9ATB - chains h and i of the 22 polymer chains in the assembly; structure by electron microscopy, 3.40 A resolution.

== Chain h (and i) ==
Protein: Flagellin
Source organism: Cupriavidus gilardii
Notes: chain i of this document is another copy of the same molecule, construct and numbering; everything in this record applies to it too
UniProtKB: A0A849B394 (A0A849B394_9BURK); the construct has insertions or renumbered stretches relative to UniProt, so the offset changes along the chain: 1-285 = UniProt 1-285; 287-397 = UniProt 286-396
Sequence (397 residues; numbered 1 to 397; the number before each row is that of its first residue):
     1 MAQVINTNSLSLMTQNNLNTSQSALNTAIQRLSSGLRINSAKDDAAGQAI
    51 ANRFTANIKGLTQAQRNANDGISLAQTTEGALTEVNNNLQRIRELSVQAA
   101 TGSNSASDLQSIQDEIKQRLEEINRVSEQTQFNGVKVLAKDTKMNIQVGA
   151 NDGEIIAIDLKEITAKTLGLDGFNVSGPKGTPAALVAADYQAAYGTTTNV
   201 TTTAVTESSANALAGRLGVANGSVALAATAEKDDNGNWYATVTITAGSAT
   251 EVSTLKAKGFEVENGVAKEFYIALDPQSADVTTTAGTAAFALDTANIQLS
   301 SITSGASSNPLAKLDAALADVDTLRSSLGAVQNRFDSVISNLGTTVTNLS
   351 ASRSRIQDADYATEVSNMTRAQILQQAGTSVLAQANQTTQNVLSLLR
Unresolved in the structure: 1, 397
Differences from the reference sequence: conflict K59 (Arg in A0A849B394), T196 (Ala in A0A849B394), N199 (Gln in A0A849B394), 21 further conflict positions vs the reference (A0A849B394) not listed; insertion (286)

== Chain h / chain i interface ==
Pairs across the interface (25):
  L18(h) with Q3(i)
  N19(h) with A2(i)
  N26(h) with L10(i)
  I29(h) with L10(i), hydrophobic; V381(i), hydrophobic
  S33(h) with T14(i); N17(i)
  S34(h) with L374(i)
  R66(h) with R37(i)
  N69(h) with R355(i)
  S73(h) with S352(i); R355(i)
  E84(h) with S337(i), hydrogen bond
  D114(h) with S326(i)
  Q118(h) with R334(i)
  R119(h) with N333(i)
  E121(h) with R334(i), salt bridge
  E122(h) with R334(i), salt bridge
  R125(h) with R334(i); V338(i)
  Q131(h) with N57(i)
  N133(h) with I50(i); R53(i)
  Q298(h) with T323(i)
  L382(h) with L395(i), hydrophobic
Other interface residues (no listed pair), chain h (34 interface residues in all): L25, D70, Q76, T77, S111, E115, V126, Q129, F132, A257, M368, Q372, Q375, T379
Other interface residues (no listed pair), chain i (34 interface residues in all): F54, K143, N151, E154, A330, V331, N341, N348, L349, I356, Q384, A385, T388, N391

== Overview ==
Chain h and chain i each contribute 34 residues to their interface; the contacts include 1 hydrogen bond and 2
salt bridges. Polar contacts include E121(h)-R334(i), E122(h)-R334(i) and E84(h)-S337(i).
Both chains are Flagellin (Cupriavidus gilardii). Entry 9ATB (cryo-EM of Cupriavidus gilardii flagellum) was
determined by electron microscopy together with 9ATL from the same study.
